PDB entry 1R52 | X-ray diffraction, 2.89 A resolution | chains A and C of the 4 polymer chains in the assembly

Chain A (and C):
Name: Chorismate synthase
Source organism: Saccharomyces cerevisiae
Notes: EC 4.2.3.5; chain C of this document is another copy of the same molecule, construct and numbering; everything in this record applies to it too
UniProtKB: P28777 (AROC_YEAST); residues 1-376 here = UniProt positions 1-376
Chain sequence (382 residues; row label = number of the first residue in the row):
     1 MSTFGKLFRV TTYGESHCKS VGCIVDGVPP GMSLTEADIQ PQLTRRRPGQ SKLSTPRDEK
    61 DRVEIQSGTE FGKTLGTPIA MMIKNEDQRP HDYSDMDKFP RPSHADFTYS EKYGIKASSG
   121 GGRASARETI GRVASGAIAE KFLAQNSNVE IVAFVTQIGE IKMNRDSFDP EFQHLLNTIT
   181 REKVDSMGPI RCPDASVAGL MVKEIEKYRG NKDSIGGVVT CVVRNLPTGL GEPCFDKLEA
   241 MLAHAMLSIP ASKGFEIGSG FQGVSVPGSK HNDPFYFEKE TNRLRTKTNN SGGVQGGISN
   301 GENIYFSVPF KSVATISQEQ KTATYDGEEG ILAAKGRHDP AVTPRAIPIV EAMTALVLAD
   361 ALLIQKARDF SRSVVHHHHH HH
Disordered / not traced: 48-60, 85-127, 278-285, 314-336, 371-382 (chain C: 48-60, 85-126, 277-285, 314-336, 371-382)
Differences from the reference sequence: expression tag (377-382)
UniProt features mapped onto this chain:
  - active site: His17, His104, Asp339
  - modified residue: Ser2 (N-acetylserine)

How chain A and chain C interact:
Pairs across the interface (26):
  Lys6(A) - Lys6(C)  hydrogen bond (backbone-side chain)
  Lys6(A) - Arg9(C)
  Leu7(A) - Ala367(C)  hydrophobic
  Leu7(A) - Arg368(C)  hydrogen bond (backbone-side chain)
  Arg9(A) - Lys6(C)
  Arg9(A) - Arg368(C)
  Gly27(A) - Arg368(C)
  Pro29(A) - Phe370(C)  hydrophobic
  Phe142(A) - Phe370(C)  hydrophobic
  Asn146(A) - Phe370(C)
  Leu363(A) - Ala367(C)
  Leu363(A) - Phe370(C)  hydrophobic
  Lys366(A) - Lys366(C)
  Lys366(A) - Asp369(C)  hydrogen bond (side chain-backbone)
  Lys366(A) - Phe370(C)
  Ala367(A) - Leu7(C)  hydrophobic
  Ala367(A) - Leu363(C)
  Ala367(A) - Ala367(C)  hydrophobic
  Arg368(A) - Leu7(C)  hydrogen bond (side chain-backbone)
  Arg368(A) - Arg9(C)
  Arg368(A) - Gly27(C)
  Asp369(A) - Lys366(C)  hydrogen bond (backbone-side chain)
  Phe370(A) - Phe142(C)  hydrophobic
  Phe370(A) - Asn146(C)
  Phe370(A) - Leu363(C)  hydrophobic
  Phe370(A) - Lys366(C)
Other interface residues (no listed pair), chain C (13 interface residues in all): Pro29

In short:
Chain A and chain C each contribute 13 residues to their interface; the contacts include 5 hydrogen bonds.
Polar pairs include Lys6(A)-Lys6(C), Leu7(A)-Arg368(C) and Lys366(A)-Asp369(C). Curated annotation (UniProt)
lists 3 active-site residues on chain A.
Both chains are Chorismate synthase (Saccharomyces cerevisiae). Entry 1R52 (Crystal structure of the
bifunctional chorismate synthase from Saccharomyces cerevisiae) was determined by X-ray diffraction (same
publication as 1R53).
